5K99 - chains A and C; structure by X-ray diffraction, 1.50 A resolution.

[Chain A]
Name: Microcin C7 self-immunity protein mccF
Organism: Bacillus anthracis str. Sterne
Reference sequence: A0A348A2T3 (A0A348A2T3_BACAN); numbering as in UniProt (aligned over 2-333)
Chain sequence (336 residues; numbered -2 to 333; the number before each row is that of its first residue; numbers below 1 keep their minus sign (Ser-2 is residue -2)):
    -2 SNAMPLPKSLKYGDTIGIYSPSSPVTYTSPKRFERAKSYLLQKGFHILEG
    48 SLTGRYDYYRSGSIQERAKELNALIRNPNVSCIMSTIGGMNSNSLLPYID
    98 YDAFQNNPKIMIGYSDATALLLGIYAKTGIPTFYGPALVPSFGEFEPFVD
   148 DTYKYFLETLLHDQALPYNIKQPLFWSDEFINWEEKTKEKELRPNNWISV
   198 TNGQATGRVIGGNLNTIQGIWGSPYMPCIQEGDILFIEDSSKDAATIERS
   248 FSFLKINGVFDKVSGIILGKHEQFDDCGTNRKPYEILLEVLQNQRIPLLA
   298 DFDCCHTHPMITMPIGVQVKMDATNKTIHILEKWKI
Differences from the reference sequence: expression tag (-2 to 1)
Modified positions: Mse1 (selenomethionine); Mse81, Mse87, Mse108, Mse223, Mse307, Mse310, Mse318 (selenomethionine; parent Met)
Ligand contacts: adenosine monophosphate (AMP): Ile84, Gly85, Gly86, Tyr111, Ser112, Pro137, Phe177, Trp180, Ser237, Ser238, Glu269, His303

[Chain C]
Name: Microcin C
Chain sequence (7 residues; row label = number of the first residue in the row):
     1 MRTGNAX
Not modelled in the structure: 1
Modified positions: XSN (L-alpha-asparagine) at position 7
Covalent attachments: adenosine monophosphate (AMP) linked to XSN_7

[Chain A / chain C interface]
Pairs across the interface - 12 pairs, chain A then chain C:
  Gly85(A) - XSN_7(C)
  Gly86(A) - Ala6(C)
  Gly86(A) - XSN_7(C)  hydrogen bond (backbone-backbone)
  Mse87(A) - Asn5(C)
  Ser112(A) - XSN_7(C)
  Asp113(A) - XSN_7(C)  hydrogen bond (backbone-backbone)
  Phe177(A) - Arg2(C)
  Asn210(A) - XSN_7(C)
  Asn212(A) - XSN_7(C)
  Thr213(A) - XSN_7(C)
  Lys239(A) - Ala6(C)  hydrogen bond (side chain-backbone)
  Lys239(A) - XSN_7(C)

[Summary]
10 residues of chain A and 4 residues of chain C are in contact; the contacts include 3 hydrogen bonds. Among
the polar pairs are Lys239(A)-Ala6(C), Gly86(A)-XSN_7(C) and Asp113(A)-XSN_7(C). Ligands of chain A: adenosine
monophosphate. Adenosine monophosphate is covalently linked to XSN_7(C).
Here chain A is Microcin C7 self-immunity protein mccF (Bacillus anthracis str. Sterne) and chain C is
Microcin C. Entry 5K99 (Crystal structure of microcin immunity protein MccF from Bacillus anthracis in complex
with McC) was determined by X-ray diffraction.
